PDB entry 7KNH | electron microscopy, 3.74 A resolution | chains A and E of the 5 polymer chains in the assembly

# Chain A
Molecule: Spike glycoprotein
From: Severe acute respiratory syndrome coronavirus 2
UniProtKB: P0DTC2 (SPIKE_SARS2); residues 1-1208 here = UniProt positions 1-1208
Amino-acid sequence (1288 residues; numbered 1 to 1288; the number before each row is that of its first residue):
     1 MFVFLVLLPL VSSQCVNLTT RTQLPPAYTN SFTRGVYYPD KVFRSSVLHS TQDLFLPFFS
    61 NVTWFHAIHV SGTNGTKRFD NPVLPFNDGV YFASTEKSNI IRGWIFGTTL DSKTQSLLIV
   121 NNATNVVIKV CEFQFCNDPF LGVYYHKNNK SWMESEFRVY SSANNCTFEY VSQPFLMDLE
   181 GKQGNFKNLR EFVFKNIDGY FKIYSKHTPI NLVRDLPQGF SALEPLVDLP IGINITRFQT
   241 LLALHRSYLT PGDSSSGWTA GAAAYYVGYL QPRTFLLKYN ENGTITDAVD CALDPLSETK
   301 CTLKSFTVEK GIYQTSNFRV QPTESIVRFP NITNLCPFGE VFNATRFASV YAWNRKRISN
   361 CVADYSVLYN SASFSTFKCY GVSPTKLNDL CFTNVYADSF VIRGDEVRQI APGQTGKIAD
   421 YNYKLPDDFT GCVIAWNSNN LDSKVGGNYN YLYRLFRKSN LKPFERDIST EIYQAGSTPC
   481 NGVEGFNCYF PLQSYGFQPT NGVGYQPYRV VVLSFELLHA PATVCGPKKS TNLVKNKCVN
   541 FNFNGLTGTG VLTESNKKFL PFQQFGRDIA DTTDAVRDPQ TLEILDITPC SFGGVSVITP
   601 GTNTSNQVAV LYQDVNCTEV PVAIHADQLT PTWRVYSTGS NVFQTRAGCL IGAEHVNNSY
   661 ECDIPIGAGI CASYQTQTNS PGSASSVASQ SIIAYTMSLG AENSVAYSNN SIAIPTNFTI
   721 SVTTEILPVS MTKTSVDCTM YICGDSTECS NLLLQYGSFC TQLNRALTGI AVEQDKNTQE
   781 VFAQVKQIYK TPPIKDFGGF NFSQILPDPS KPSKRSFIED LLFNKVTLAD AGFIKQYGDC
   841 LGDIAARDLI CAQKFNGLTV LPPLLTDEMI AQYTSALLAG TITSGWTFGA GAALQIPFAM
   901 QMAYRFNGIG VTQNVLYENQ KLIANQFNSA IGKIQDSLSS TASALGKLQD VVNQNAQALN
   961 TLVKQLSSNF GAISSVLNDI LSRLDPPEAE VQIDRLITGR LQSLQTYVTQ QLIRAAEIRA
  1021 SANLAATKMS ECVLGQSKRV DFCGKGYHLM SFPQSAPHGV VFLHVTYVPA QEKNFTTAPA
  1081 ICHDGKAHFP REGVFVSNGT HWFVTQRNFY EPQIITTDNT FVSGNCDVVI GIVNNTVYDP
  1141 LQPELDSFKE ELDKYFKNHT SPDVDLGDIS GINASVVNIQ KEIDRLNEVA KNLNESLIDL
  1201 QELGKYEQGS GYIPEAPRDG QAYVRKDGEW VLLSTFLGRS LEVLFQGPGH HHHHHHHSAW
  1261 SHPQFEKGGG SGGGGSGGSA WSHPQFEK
Not modelled in the structure: 1-25, 67-78, 142-152, 178-185, 247-260, 627-639, 677-689, 829-851, 1150-1288
Cystine bridges: Cys-131/Cys-166, Cys-291/Cys-301, Cys-336/Cys-361, Cys-379/Cys-432, Cys-391/Cys-525, Cys-480/Cys-488, Cys-538/Cys-590, Cys-617/Cys-649, Cys-662/Cys-671, Cys-738/Cys-760, Cys-743/Cys-749, Cys-1032/Cys-1043, Cys-1082/Cys-1126
Covalently attached groups: N-acetylglucosamine (NAG) linked to Asn-61, Asn-165, Asn-234, Asn-282, Asn-331, Asn-343, Asn-603, Asn-616, Asn-657, Asn-709, Asn-717, Asn-801, Asn-1074, Asn-1098, Asn-1134
Sequence notes: engineered mutation Gly-682 (Arg in P0DTC2), Ser-683 (Arg in P0DTC2), Ser-685 (Arg in P0DTC2), Pro-986 (Lys in P0DTC2), Pro-987 (Val in P0DTC2); expression tag (1209-1288)
Swiss-Prot annotation at these positions:
  - region: Asn-280 to Cys-301 (Putative superantigen), Arg-403 to Asp-405 (Integrin-binding motif), Asn-448 to Phe-456 (Immunodominant HLA epitope recognized by the CD8+), Pro-681, Ala-684 (Putative superantigen), Ser-816 to Tyr-837 (Fusion peptide 1), Lys-835 to Phe-855 (Fusion peptide 2), Asp-1163 to Glu-1202 (Heptad repeat 2)
  - site: Arg-815, Ser-816 (Cleavage)
  - glycosylation: Asn-17 (N-linked (GlcNAc...) (complex) asparagine), Asn-61 (N-linked (GlcNAc...) (hybrid) asparagine), Asn-74 (N-linked (GlcNAc...) (complex) asparagine), Asn-122 (N-linked (GlcNAc...) (hybrid) asparagine), Asn-149 (N-linked (GlcNAc...) (complex) asparagine), Asn-165 (N-linked (GlcNAc...) (complex) asparagine), Asn-234 (N-linked (GlcNAc...) (high mannose) asparagine), Asn-282 (N-linked (GlcNAc...) (complex) asparagine), Thr-323 (O-linked (GalNAc) threonine), Ser-325 (O-linked (HexNAc...) serine), Asn-331 (N-linked (GlcNAc...) (complex) asparagine), Asn-343 (N-linked (GlcNAc...) (complex) asparagine), Asn-603 (N-linked (GlcNAc...) (hybrid) asparagine), Asn-616 (N-linked (GlcNAc...) (complex) asparagine), Asn-657 (N-linked (GlcNAc...) (complex) asparagine), Thr-676 (O-linked (GlcNAc...) threonine), Thr-678 (O-linked (GlcNAc...) threonine), Asn-709 (N-linked (GlcNAc...) (high mannose) asparagine), Asn-717 (N-linked (GlcNAc...) (hybrid) asparagine), Asn-801 (N-linked (GlcNAc...) (hybrid) asparagine) and 6 more in UniProt
  - natural variant: Leu-5 (L5F: In strain: Iota/B.1.526), Ser-13 (S13I: In strain: Epsilon/B.1.427/B.1.429), Leu-18 (L18F: In strain: Beta/B.1.351, Gamma/P.1 and 1 more), Thr-19 (T19I: In strain: Omicron/BQ.1.1, Omicron/XBB.1.5 and 1 more; T19R: In strain: Delta/B.1.617.2, Omicron/BA.2 and 4 more), Thr-20 (T20N: In strain: Gamma/P.1), Leu-24 to Ala-27 (sequence variant, change not given here; In strain: Omicron/BA.2, Omicron/BA.2.12.1 and 6 more), Pro-26 (P26S: In strain: Gamma/P.1), Gln-52 (Q52H: In strain: Omicron/EG.5.1), Ala-67 (A67V: In strain: Eta/B.1.525, Omicron/BA.1), His-69 to Val-70 (deletion: In strain: Alpha/B.1.1.7, Eta/B.1.525 and 5 more), Gly-75 (G75V: In strain: Lambda/C.37), Thr-76 (T76I: In strain: Lambda/C.37), 82 further natural variant entries in UniProt
  - mutagenesis: His-69 to Val-70 (Increased incorporation of cleaved spike into virions), Asn-121 (N121Q: Partial loss of biliverdin affinity), Arg-190 (R190K: Partial loss of biliverdin affinity), Asn-234 (N234Q: Increased resistance to neutralizing antibodies), Asn-331 (N331Q: Reduced viral infectivity), Asn-343 (N343Q: Reduced viral infectivity), Leu-452 (L452R: Increased resistance to neutralizing antibodies. Decreases HLA binding to NF9 epitope. Increased binding affinity to human ACE2), Tyr-453 (Y453F: Decreased HLA binding to NF9 epitope. Increased binding affinity to human ACE2), Ala-475 (A475V: Increased resistance to neutralizing antibodies), Val-483 (V483A: Increased resistance to neutralizing antibodies), Glu-484 (E484D: Increased replication in human TMEM106B overexpressing cells), Phe-490 (F490L: Increased resistance to neutralizing antibodies and human covalescent sera neutralization), 12 further mutagenesis entries in UniProt
What the authors report for this chain:
  - conformationally variable residues (order/disorder transition): Asn-824 to Leu-858

# Chain E
Molecule: Angiotensin-converting enzyme 2
From: Homo sapiens
Notes: EC 3.4.17.23, 3.4.17.-
UniProtKB: Q9BYF1 (ACE2_HUMAN); residues 19-615 here = UniProt positions 19-615
Amino-acid sequence (597 residues; each row starts with the number of its first residue):
    19 STIEEQAKTF LDKFNHEAED LFYQSSLASW NYNTNITEEN VQNMNNAGDK WSAFLKEQST
    79 LAQMYPLQEI QNLTVKLQLQ ALQQNGSSVL SEDKSKRLNT ILNTMSTIYS TGKVCNPDNP
   139 QECLLLEPGL NEIMANSLDY NERLWAWESW RSEVGKQLRP LYEEYVVLKN EMARANHYED
   199 YGDYWRGDYE VNGVDGYDYS RGQLIEDVEH TFEEIKPLYE HLHAYVRAKL MNAYPSYISP
   259 IGCLPAHLLG DMWGRFWTNL YSLTVPFGQK PNIDVTDAMV DQAWDAQRIF KEAEKFFVSV
   319 GLPNMTQGFW ENSMLTDPGN VQKAVCHPTA WDLGKGDFRI LMCTKVTMDD FLTAHHEMGH
   379 IQYDMAYAAQ PFLLRNGANE GFHEAVGEIM SLSAATPKHL KSIGLLSPDF QEDNETEINF
   439 LLKQALTIVG TLPFTYMLEK WRWMVFKGEI PKDQWMKKWW EMKREIVGVV EPVPHDETYC
   499 DPASLFHVSN DYSFIRYYTR TLYQFQFQEA LCQAAKHEGP LHKCDISNST EAGQKLFNML
   559 RLGKSEPWTL ALENVVGAKN MNVRPLLNYF EPLFTWLKDQ NKNSFVGWST DWSPYAD
Not modelled in the structure: 615
Cystine bridges: Cys-133/Cys-141, Cys-344/Cys-361, Cys-530/Cys-542
Covalently attached groups: N-acetylglucosamine (NAG) linked to Asn-90, Asn-103, Asn-432
Swiss-Prot annotation at these positions:
  - region (Interaction with SARS-CoV spike glycoprotein): Asp-30 to Tyr-41, Met-82 to Pro-84, Lys-353 to Arg-357
  - active site: Glu-375 (Proton acceptor), His-505 (Proton donor)
  - binding site (chloride): Arg-169, Trp-477, Lys-481
  - binding site (substrate): Arg-273, His-345, Pro-346, Tyr-515
  - binding site (Zn(2+)): His-374, His-378, Glu-402
  - glycosylation (N-linked (GlcNAc...) asparagine): Asn-53, Asn-90, Asn-103, Asn-322, Asn-432, Asn-546
  - mutagenesis: Ser-19 (S19P: Increases slightly the interaction with RBD domain of SARS-CoV-2 spike protein), Gln-24 to Lys-26 (Slightly inhibits interaction with SARS-CoV spike glycoprotein), Gln-24 (Q24T: Increases slightly the interaction with RBD domain of SARS-CoV-2 spike protein), Ala-25 (A25V: Increases slightly the interaction with RBD domain of SARS-CoV-2 spike protein), Thr-27 (T27Y: Increases slightly the interaction with RBD domain of SARS-CoV-2 spike protein. In sACE2.v2.2; increases interaction with RBD domain of SARS-CoV-2 spike protein ...), Leu-29 (L29F: Increases slightly the interaction with RBD domain of SARS-CoV-2 spike protein), Lys-31 (K31D: Abolishes interaction with SARS-CoV spike glycoprotein; K31Y: Increases slightly the interaction with RBD domain of SARS-CoV-2 spike protein), Asn-33 (N33D: Increases slightly the interaction with RBD domain of SARS-CoV-2 spike protein), His-34 (H34A: Increases slightly the interaction with RBD domain of SARS-CoV-2 spike protein), Glu-37 (E37A: No effect on interaction with SARS-CoV spike glycoprotein), Asp-38 (D38A: No effect on interaction with SARS-CoV spike glycoprotein), Leu-39 (L39R: Increases slightly the interaction with RBD domain of SARS-CoV-2 spike protein), 48 further mutagenesis entries in UniProt

# Chain A / chain E interface
Contacting residue pairs - 34 pairs, chain A then chain E:
  Lys-417(A) / Asp-30(E)  salt bridge
  Tyr-449(A) / Asp-38(E)  hydrogen bond
  Tyr-449(A) / Gln-42(E)  hydrogen bond
  Tyr-453(A) / His-34(E)  hydrogen bond
  Leu-455(A) / Asp-30(E)
  Leu-455(A) / His-34(E)
  Phe-456(A) / Thr-27(E)
  Phe-456(A) / Asp-30(E)
  Tyr-473(A) / Glu-23(E)
  Tyr-473(A) / Thr-27(E)
  Ala-475(A) / Gln-24(E)
  Gly-476(A) / Gln-24(E)
  Gly-485(A) / Leu-79(E)
  Phe-486(A) / Met-82(E)  hydrophobic
  Phe-486(A) / Tyr-83(E)  hydrogen bond (backbone-side chain)
  Tyr-489(A) / Gln-24(E)
  Tyr-489(A) / Thr-27(E)
  Tyr-489(A) / Phe-28(E)
  Tyr-489(A) / Lys-31(E)
  Tyr-489(A) / Tyr-83(E)  hydrogen bond
  Gln-493(A) / His-34(E)  hydrogen bond (side chain-backbone)
  Ser-494(A) / Asp-38(E)
  Tyr-495(A) / His-34(E)
  Gly-496(A) / Lys-353(E)  hydrogen bond (backbone-side chain)
  Gln-498(A) / Tyr-41(E)
  Gln-498(A) / Lys-353(E)
  Thr-500(A) / Tyr-41(E)  hydrogen bond
  Thr-500(A) / Asp-355(E)  hydrogen bond
  Thr-500(A) / Arg-357(E)
  Asn-501(A) / Lys-353(E)
  Gly-502(A) / Lys-353(E)  hydrogen bond (backbone-backbone)
  Gly-502(A) / Gly-354(E)
  Tyr-505(A) / Glu-37(E)  hydrogen bond
  Tyr-505(A) / Lys-353(E)
Interface residues without a listed pair, chain E (19 interface residues in all): Arg-393

# In short
Chain A and chain E form an interface of 20 and 19 residues respectively; the contacts include 11 hydrogen
bonds and 1 salt bridge. Polar pairs include Lys-417(A)/Asp-30(E), Tyr-449(A)/Asp-38(E) and
Tyr-449(A)/Gln-42(E). Covalently linked N-acetylglucosamine: at Asn-61(A), Asn-165(A), Asn-234(A), Asn-282(A),
Asn-331(A) and Asn-343(A) and 9 more. From the paper: conformational variability at Asn-824(A).
Chain A is Spike glycoprotein (Severe acute respiratory syndrome coronavirus 2) and chain E is
Angiotensin-converting enzyme 2 (Homo sapiens); the structure, Cryo-EM Structure of Double ACE2-Bound
SARS-CoV-2 Trimer Spike at pH 5.5, was determined by electron microscopy together with 7KMB, 7KMS, 7KMZ, 7KNB,
7KNE and 7KNI from the same study.
